5OFN - chains B and C of the 3 polymer chains in the assembly; structure by X-ray diffraction, 3.00 A resolution.

[Chain B]
Molecule: DNA primase large subunit PriL, PriL-X fusion protein
From: Sulfolobus solfataricus (strain ATCC 35092 / DSM 1617 / JCM 11322 / P2)
UniProt: Q9UWW1 (PRIL_SULSO); residues 1-215 carry their UniProt numbers (215 of 324 residues fall inside the UniProt entry; the rest is not from it)
Sequence (324 residues; row label = number of the first residue in the row):
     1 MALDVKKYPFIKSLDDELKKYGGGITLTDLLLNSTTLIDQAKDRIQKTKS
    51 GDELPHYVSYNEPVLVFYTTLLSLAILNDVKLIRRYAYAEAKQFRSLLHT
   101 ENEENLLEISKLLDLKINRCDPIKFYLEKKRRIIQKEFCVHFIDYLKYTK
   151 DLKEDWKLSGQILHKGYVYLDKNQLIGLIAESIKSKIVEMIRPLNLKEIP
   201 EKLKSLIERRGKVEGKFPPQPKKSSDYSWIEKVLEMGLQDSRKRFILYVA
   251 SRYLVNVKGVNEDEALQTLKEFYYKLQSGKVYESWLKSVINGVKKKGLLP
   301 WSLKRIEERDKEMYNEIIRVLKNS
Not modelled in the structure: 1-2, 209-324

[Chain C]
Molecule: DNA primase large subunit PriL, PriL-X fusion protein
From: Sulfolobus solfataricus (strain ATCC 35092 / DSM 1617 / JCM 11322 / P2)
UniProt: Q9UWW1 (PRIL_SULSO); residues -169 to 45 here correspond to UniProt positions 1-215 (UniProt number = residue number + 170)
Sequence (324 residues; each row starts with the number of its first residue; numbers below 1 keep their minus sign (Met-169 is residue -169)):
  -169 MALDVKKYPFIKSLDDELKKYGGGITLTDLLLNSTTLIDQAKDRIQKTKS
  -119 GDELPHYVSYNEPVLVFYTTLLSLAILNDVKLIRRYAYAEAKQFRSLLHT
   -69 ENEENLLEISKLLDLKINRCDPIKFYLEKKRRIIQKEFCVHFIDYLKYTK
   -19 DLKEDWKLSGQILHKGYVYLDKNQLIGLIAESIKSKIVEMIRPLNLKEIP
    31 EKLKSLIERRGKVEGKFPPQPKKSSDYSWIEKVLEMGLQDSRKRFILYVA
    81 SRYLVNVKGVNEDEALQTLKEFYYKLQSGKVYESWLKSVINGVKKKGLLP
   131 WSLKRIEERDKEMYNEIIRVLKNS
Not modelled in the structure: -169 to 55

[Interface between chain B and chain C]
Contacting residue pairs (11; chain B residue first):
  Val80(B) - Val85(C)
  Val80(B) - Asn86(C)
  Val80(B) - Val87(C)
  Lys81(B) - Gly127(C)  hydrogen bond (side chain-backbone)
  Arg84(B) - Val85(C)  hydrogen bond (side chain-backbone)
  Arg84(B) - Lys124(C)
  Lys150(B) - Asp93(C)  salt bridge
  Asp151(B) - Glu92(C)
  Arg192(B) - Gly89(C)  hydrogen bond (side chain-backbone)
  Arg192(B) - Val90(C)
  Arg192(B) - Asn91(C)
Also at the interface, not in a pair above, chain C (11 interface residues in all): Lys88

[Overview]
6 residues of chain B face 11 of chain C across their interface; the contacts include 3 hydrogen bonds and 1
salt bridge. Polar contacts include Lys150(B)-Asp93(C), Lys81(B)-Gly127(C) and Arg84(B)-Val85(C).
Both chains are DNA primase large subunit PriL, PriL-X fusion protein (Sulfolobus solfataricus (strain ATCC
35092 / DSM 1617 / JCM 11322 / P2)). Entry 5OFN (Crystal structure of the heterotrimeric PriSLX primase from
S. solfataricus) was determined by X-ray diffraction together with 5OF3 from the same study.
